7KBF - chains E and J of the 11 polymer chains in the assembly; structure by electron microscopy, 4.42 A resolution (low resolution: residue-level contacts below are approximate; hydrogen-bond / salt-bridge calls are withheld).

== Chain E ==
Protein: Histone H3.2
Source organism: Xenopus laevis
UniProt: P84233 (H32_XENLA); residues 0-135 here correspond to UniProt positions 1-136 (UniProt number = residue number + 1)
Amino-acid sequence (136 residues; each row starts with the number of its first residue; numbering starts at 0):
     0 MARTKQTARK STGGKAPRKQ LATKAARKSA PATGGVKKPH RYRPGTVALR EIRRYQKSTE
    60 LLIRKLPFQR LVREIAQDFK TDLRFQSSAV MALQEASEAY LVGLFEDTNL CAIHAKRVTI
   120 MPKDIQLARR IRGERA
Unresolved in the structure: 0-37, 135
Reported in the primary citation:
  - post-translational modification sites: Thr3

== Chain J ==
Molecule: 172-nt DNA strand
Source organism: Xenopus laevis
Sequence (172 nucleotides; row label = number of the first residue in the row; numbers below 1 keep their minus sign (DG-84 is residue -84)):
   -84 GCCAGCTAGG ATATCACAAT CCCGGTGCCG AGGCCGCTCA ATTGGTCGTA GACAGCTCTA
   -24 GCACCGCTTA AACGCACGTA CGGATTCCGT ACGTGCGTTT AAGCGGTGCT AGAGCTGTCT
    36 ACGACCAATT GAGCGGCCTC GGCACCGGGA TTGTGATATC CTAGCTGGCC AA

== Interface between chain E and chain J ==
Pairs across the interface (17):
  Arg40(E) - DG70(J)
  Arg42(E) - DA-5(J)
  Arg42(E) - DG70(J)
  Thr45(E) - DG70(J)
  Arg72(E) - DC-23(J)
  Leu82(E) - DC-23(J)
  Arg83(E) - DG-24(J)
  Arg83(E) - DC-23(J)
  Phe84(E) - DG-24(J)
  Phe84(E) - DC-23(J)
  Gln85(E) - DG-24(J)
  Ser86(E) - DG-24(J)
  Lys115(E) - DG-3(J)
  Arg116(E) - DC-4(J)
  Arg116(E) - DG-3(J)
  Arg116(E) - DG-2(J)
  Val117(E) - DG-3(J)
Also at the interface, not in a pair above, chain E (14 interface residues in all): Tyr41, Pro43
Also at the interface, not in a pair above, chain J (8 interface residues in all): DA71

== In short ==
14 residues of chain E face 8 of chain J across their interface. The paper reports a modification site at
Thr3(E).
Here chain E is Histone H3.2 and chain J is a 172-nt DNA strand, both from Xenopus laevis. Entry 7KBF (H1.8
bound nucleosome isolated from metaphase chromosome in Xenopus egg extract (oligo fraction)) was determined by
electron microscopy, deposited together with 7KBD and 7KBE.
